5Y5S - chains C and L of the 36 polymer chains in the assembly; structure by X-ray diffraction, 1.90 A resolution.

# Chain C
Name: Photosynthetic reaction center cytochrome c subunit
From: Thermochromatium tepidum
Reference sequence: D2Z0P5 (CYCR_THETI); residue numbers follow UniProt; this construct covers 1-404
Sequence (404 residues; numbered 1 to 404; the number before each row is that of its first residue):
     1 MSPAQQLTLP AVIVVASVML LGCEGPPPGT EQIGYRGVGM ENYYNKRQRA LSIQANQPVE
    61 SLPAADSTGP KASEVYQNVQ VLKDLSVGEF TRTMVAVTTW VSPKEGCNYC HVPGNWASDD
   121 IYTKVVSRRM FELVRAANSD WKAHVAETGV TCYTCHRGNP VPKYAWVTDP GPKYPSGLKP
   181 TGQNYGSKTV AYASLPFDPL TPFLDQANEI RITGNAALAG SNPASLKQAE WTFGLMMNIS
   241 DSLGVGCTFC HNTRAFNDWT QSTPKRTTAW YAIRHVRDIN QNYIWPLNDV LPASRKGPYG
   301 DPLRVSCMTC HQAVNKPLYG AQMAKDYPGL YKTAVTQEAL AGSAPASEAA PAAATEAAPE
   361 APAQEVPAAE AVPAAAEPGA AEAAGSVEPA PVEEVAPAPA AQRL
Disordered / not traced: 1-22, 334-404
Covalent attachments: heme c (HEC) linked to Cys-107, Cys-110, Cys-152, Cys-155, Cys-247, Cys-250, Cys-307, Cys-310
Bound ions: heme c Fe (4 sites), coordinated by Met-94, His-111, Met-130, His-144, His-156, Met-236, His-251, His-311; Mg2+: Gln-183, Glu-230
Residues lining bound ligands:
  - heme c (HEC), molecule 1: Tyr-76, Gln-77, Asn-78, Val-79, Gln-80, Val-81, Leu-82, Phe-90, Met-94, Val-95, Val-97, Thr-98, Val-101, Ser-102, Gly-106, His-111, Trp-116, Ala-117, Lys-124, Ser-127, Arg-128, Phe-131
  - heme c (HEC), molecule 2: Val-97, Val-101, Tyr-109, Tyr-122, Thr-123, Val-126, Ser-127, Met-130, Phe-131, Leu-133, Val-134, Val-150, Thr-151, His-156, Pro-160, Val-161, Pro-162, Ala-165, Ile-284, Leu-291, Arg-295, Leu-303, Arg-304, Val-305, Thr-309
  - heme c (HEC), molecule 3: His-144, Val-145, Ala-146, Thr-148, Gly-149, Val-150, Thr-154, Leu-204, Ile-239, Leu-243, Phe-249, Lys-265, Thr-268, Ala-269, Ala-272, Ile-273, Val-276, Ile-279, Val-305, Ser-306, His-311, Asn-315, Lys-316, Pro-317
  - heme c (HEC), molecule 4: Ile-210, Arg-211, Ile-212, Thr-213, Thr-232, Phe-233, Met-236, Met-237, Ile-239, Ser-240, Leu-243, Val-245, Gly-246, Phe-249, His-251, Phe-256, Asn-257, Trp-259, Lys-265, Arg-266, Ala-269, Trp-270, Ile-273, Arg-274
Swiss-Prot annotation at these positions:
  - binding site (heme): Met-94, Cys-107, Cys-110, His-111, Met-130, His-144, Cys-152, Cys-155, His-156, Met-236, Cys-247, Cys-250, His-251, Cys-307, Cys-310, His-311
  - lipidation: Cys-23 (N-palmitoyl cysteine)

# Chain L
Name: Photosynthetic reaction center L subunit
From: Thermochromatium tepidum
Reference sequence: D2Z0P3 (D2Z0P3_THETI); residues 1-281 here = UniProt positions 1-281
Sequence (281 residues; row label = number of the first residue in the row):
     1 MAMLSFEKKY RVRGGTLIGG DLFDFWVGPF YVGFFGVVGF CFTLLGVLLI VWGATIGPTG
    61 PTSDLQTYNL WRISIAPPDL SYGLRMAPLT EGGLWQIITI CAAGAFISWA LREVEICRKL
   121 GIGFHVPFAF SFAIGAYLVL VFVRPLLMGA WGHGFPYGIL SHLDWVSNVG YQFLHFHYNP
   181 AHMLAISFFF TNCLALSMHG SLILSVTNPQ KGEPVKTSEH ENTFFRDIVG YSIGALAIHR
   241 LGLFLALSAA FWSAVCILIS GPFWTRGWPE WWNWWLELPL W
Disordered / not traced: 1
Bound ions: Fe ion: His-199, His-239 (shared with 3 residues of chain M)
Residues lining bound ligands:
  - bacteriochlorophyll a (BCL), molecule 1: Val-47, Ile-50, Phe-106, Tyr-137, Leu-140, Phe-155, Ile-159, Leu-160, His-162, Leu-163, Trp-165, Val-166
  - bacteriochlorophyll a (BCL), molecule 2: Phe-106, Phe-130, Ala-133, Ile-134, Ala-136, Tyr-137, Leu-140, Trp-165, Val-166, Ser-167, Val-169, Gly-170, Tyr-171, Phe-176, His-177, His-182, Ala-185, Ile-186, Phe-189, Phe-190, Ser-253, Ala-254, Cys-256, Ile-257
  - bacteriochlorophyll a (BCL), molecule 3: Val-166, Tyr-171, His-177, Phe-190
  - bacteriochlorophyll a (BCL), molecule 4: His-177, His-182, Met-183, Ile-186, Ser-187, Phe-190, Thr-191, Leu-194
  - bacteriopheophytin a (BPH), molecule 1: Phe-42, Thr-43, Gly-46, Val-47, Ile-98, Cys-101, Ala-102, Ala-105, Phe-106, Trp-109, Glu-113, Val-126, Ala-129, Phe-130, Phe-132, Ala-133, Tyr-137, Phe-155, Tyr-157, Gly-158, Ile-159, His-162, Phe-189, Ala-246, Leu-247, Ala-250
  - bacteriopheophytin a (BPH), molecule 2: Phe-190, Cys-193, Leu-194, Ser-197, Met-198, Phe-225, Ile-228, Val-229
  - menaquinone 8 (MQ8): Phe-30, Phe-40, Thr-43, Leu-44, Leu-48, Trp-109
  - Ubiquinone-8 (UQ8), molecule 1: Phe-23, Phe-34, Val-37, Val-38, Cys-41, Phe-42, Leu-45, Ile-100, Cys-101
  - Ubiquinone-8 (UQ8), molecule 2: Phe-35, Val-38, Phe-42, Leu-84, Arg-85, Met-86, Trp-95, Gln-96, Thr-99, Ile-100, Ala-103, Gly-104, Ile-107, Ser-108, Val-141, Phe-142, Trp-151
  - Ubiquinone-8 (UQ8), molecule 3: Pro-180, Met-183, Leu-184, Ser-187, Trp-272
  - Ubiquinone-8 (UQ8), molecule 4: Leu-184, Ser-187, Phe-188, Thr-191, Ala-195, Met-198, His-199, Leu-202, Ile-203, Glu-221, Asn-222, Phe-225, Val-229, Tyr-231, Ser-232, Ile-233, Gly-234, Ala-235, Ile-238, Leu-241, Phe-244, Leu-245

# Chain C / chain L interface
Residue-residue contacts - 75 pairs, chain C then chain L:
  Cys-23(C) with Phe-263(L); Trp-264(L)
  Glu-24(C) with Pro-262(L); Phe-263(L), hydrogen bond (backbone-backbone); Trp-264(L); Thr-265(L), hydrogen bond; Arg-266(L), salt bridge
  Gly-25(C) with Pro-262(L)
  Pro-26(C) with Leu-147(L); Pro-262(L); Phe-263(L)
  Pro-27(C) with Leu-147(L)
  Pro-28(C) with Leu-147(L); Met-148(L), hydrophobic; Gly-261(L); Thr-265(L)
  Thr-30(C) with His-153(L)
  Gln-32(C) with Asp-79(L), hydrogen bond; Leu-80(L), hydrogen bond (side chain-backbone)
  Tyr-35(C) with Pro-58(L)
  Arg-36(C) with Ala-76(L), hydrogen bond (side chain-backbone); Pro-77(L), hydrogen bond (side chain-backbone); Pro-78(L); Asp-79(L); Thr-90(L); Glu-91(L); Gly-92(L)
  Gly-37(C) with Pro-77(L); Pro-156(L); Trp-165(L)
  Val-38(C) with Asp-164(L); Trp-165(L); Asn-168(L), hydrogen bond (backbone-side chain)
  Gly-39(C) with Trp-165(L); Asn-168(L); Val-169(L)
  Met-40(C) with Asn-168(L)
  Glu-41(C) with Leu-80(L); Gly-152(L); His-153(L), salt bridge; Gln-172(L)
  Asn-42(C) with Gln-172(L)
  Tyr-43(C) with Arg-144(L), hydrogen bond; His-153(L); Gln-172(L), hydrogen bond (backbone-side chain); Phe-173(L), hydrophobic; Thr-265(L)
  Tyr-44(C) with Thr-265(L)
  Asn-45(C) with Thr-265(L)
  Ala-191(C) with Pro-269(L); Glu-270(L)
  Tyr-192(C) with Tyr-178(L); Pro-269(L); Glu-270(L); Asn-273(L), hydrogen bond; Leu-276(L), hydrophobic
  Ala-193(C) with Tyr-178(L); Pro-269(L)
  Ser-194(C) with Tyr-178(L), hydrogen bond (backbone-side chain)
  Phe-233(C) with Leu-174(L); His-175(L)
  Met-237(C) with Leu-174(L), hydrophobic
  Ser-240(C) with Leu-174(L)
  Val-245(C) with Leu-174(L)
  Gly-246(C) with Gln-172(L); Leu-174(L)
  Cys-247(C) with Tyr-171(L), hydrogen bond (side chain-backbone); Leu-174(L), hydrophobic
  Thr-248(C) with Asn-168(L)
  Asn-252(C) with Asn-168(L), hydrogen bond
  Thr-253(C) with Ser-167(L), hydrogen bond; Asn-168(L), hydrogen bond (backbone-side chain); Tyr-171(L)
  Arg-254(C) with Asp-164(L), salt bridge
  Phe-256(C) with Tyr-171(L), hydrophobic
Interface residues without a listed pair, chain C (40 interface residues in all): Glu-31, Gly-186, Lys-188, Leu-195, Asp-241, His-251
Interface residues without a listed pair, chain L (38 interface residues in all): Ser-81, Ser-161

# Summary
Chain C and chain L form an interface of 40 and 38 residues respectively, with 15 hydrogen bonds and 3 salt
bridges. Polar contacts include Glu-24(C)/Arg-266(L), Glu-41(C)/His-153(L) and Arg-254(C)/Asp-164(L).
Here chain C is Photosynthetic reaction center cytochrome c subunit and chain L is Photosynthetic reaction
center L subunit, both from Thermochromatium tepidum. Entry 5Y5S (Structure of photosynthetic LH1-RC
super-complex at 1.9 angstrom resolution) was determined by X-ray diffraction.
